PDB entry 6F8C | X-ray diffraction, 1.90 A resolution | chain A

== Chain A ==
Name: Cytochrome P450 CYP260A1
Organism: Sorangium cellulosum (strain So ce56)
Notes: EC 1.14.-.-
Reference sequence: A9FDB7 (A9FDB7_SORC5); residues 1-394 here = UniProt positions 1-394
Chain sequence (400 residues; row label = number of the first residue in the row):
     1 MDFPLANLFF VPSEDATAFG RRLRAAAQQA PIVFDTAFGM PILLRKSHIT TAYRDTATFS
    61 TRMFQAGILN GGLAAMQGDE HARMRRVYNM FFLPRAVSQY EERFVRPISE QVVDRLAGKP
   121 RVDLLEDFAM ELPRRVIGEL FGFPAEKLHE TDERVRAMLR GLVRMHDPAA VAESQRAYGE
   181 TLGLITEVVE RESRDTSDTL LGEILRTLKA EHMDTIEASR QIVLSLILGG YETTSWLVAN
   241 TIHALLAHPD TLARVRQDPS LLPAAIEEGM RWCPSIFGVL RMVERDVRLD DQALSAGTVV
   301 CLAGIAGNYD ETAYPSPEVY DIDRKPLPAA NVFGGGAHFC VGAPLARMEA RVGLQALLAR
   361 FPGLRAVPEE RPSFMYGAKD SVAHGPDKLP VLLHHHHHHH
Unresolved in the structure: 1, 396-400
Sequence notes: engineered mutation I276 (Ser in A9FDB7); expression tag (395-400)
Curated features (UniProtKB/Swiss-Prot):
  - binding site (heme b): H81, R85, R281, G335, H338, C340
Ion coordination: heme Fe near C340 (its only coordinating residue here)
Ligand contacts:
  - heme (HEM): Y53, T61, L73, A74, H81, R85, Y88, F92, S225, L226, G229, G230, T233, T234, L237, I276, G278, V279, R281, V332, F333, G334, G335, A337, H338, F339, C340, V341, G342, L345, A346
  - progesterone (STR): F64, L69, A74, L159, L162, V163, S225, L228, G229, T233, I276, F277, G278, V279, L280, V382

== Summary ==
Ligands of chain A: heme and progesterone. Curated annotation (UniProt) lists 6 heme b-binding residues.
Chain A is Cytochrome P450 CYP260A1 (Sorangium cellulosum (strain So ce56)); the structure, Crystal structure
of cytochrome P450 CYP260A1 (S276I) bound with progesterone, was determined by X-ray diffraction, deposited
together with 6F85, 6F88 and 6F8A.
